Entry 8OVF (electron microscopy, 7.23 A resolution (low resolution: residue-level contacts below are approximate; hydrogen-bond / salt-bridge calls are withheld)); this record covers chains A and E of the 6 polymer chains in the assembly.

# Chain A (and E)
Protein: Lon protease homolog, mitochondrial
Organism: Homo sapiens
Notes: EC 3.4.21.53; chain E of this document is another copy of the same molecule, construct and numbering; everything in this record applies to it too
UniProt: P36776 (LONM_HUMAN); residues 115-959 here = UniProt positions 115-959
Amino-acid sequence (869 residues; each row starts with the number of its first residue):
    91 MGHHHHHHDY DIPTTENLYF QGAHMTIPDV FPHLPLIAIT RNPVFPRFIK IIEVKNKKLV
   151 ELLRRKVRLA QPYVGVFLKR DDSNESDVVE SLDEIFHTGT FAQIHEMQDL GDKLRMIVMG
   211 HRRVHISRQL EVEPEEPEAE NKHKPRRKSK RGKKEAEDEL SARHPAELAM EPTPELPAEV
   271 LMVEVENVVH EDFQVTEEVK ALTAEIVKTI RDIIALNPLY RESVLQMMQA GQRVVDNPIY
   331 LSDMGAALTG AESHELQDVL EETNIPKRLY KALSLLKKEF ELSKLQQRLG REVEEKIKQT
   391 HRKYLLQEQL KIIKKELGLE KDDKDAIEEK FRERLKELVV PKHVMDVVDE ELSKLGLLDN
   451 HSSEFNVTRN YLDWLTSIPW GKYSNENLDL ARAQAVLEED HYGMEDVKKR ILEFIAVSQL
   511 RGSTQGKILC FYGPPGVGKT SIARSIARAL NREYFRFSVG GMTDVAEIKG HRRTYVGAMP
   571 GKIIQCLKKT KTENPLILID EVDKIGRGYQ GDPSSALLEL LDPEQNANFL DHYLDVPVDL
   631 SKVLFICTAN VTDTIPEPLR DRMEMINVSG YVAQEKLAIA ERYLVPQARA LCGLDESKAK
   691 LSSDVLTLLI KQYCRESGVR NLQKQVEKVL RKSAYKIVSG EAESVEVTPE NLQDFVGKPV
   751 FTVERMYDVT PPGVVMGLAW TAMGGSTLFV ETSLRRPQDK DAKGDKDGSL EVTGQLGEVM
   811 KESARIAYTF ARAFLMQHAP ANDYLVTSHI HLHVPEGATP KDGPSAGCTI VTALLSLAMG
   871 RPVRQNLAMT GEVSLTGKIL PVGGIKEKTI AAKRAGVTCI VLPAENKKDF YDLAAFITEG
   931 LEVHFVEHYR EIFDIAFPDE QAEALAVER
Unresolved in the structure: 91-122, 222-271, 950-959
Sequence notes: initiating methionine (91); expression tag (92-114); engineered mutation Phe186 (Tyr in P36776)
Small-molecule neighbours: ADP (adenosine-5'-diphosphate): Asp490, His491, Tyr492, Met494, Pro524, Pro525, Gly526, Val527, Gly528, Lys529, Thr530, Ser531, Tyr661, Ile669, Tyr673, Gln677, Val709, Arg710, Gln713
Swiss-Prot annotation at these positions:
  - active site: Ser855, Lys898
  - binding site (ATP): Gly523 to Thr530
From the paper describing this entry:
  - mutagenesis - Y186F: unchanged catalytic activity on TFAM
  - mutagenesis - Y186F: unchanged stability
  - catalytic residues: Ser855, Lys898 (citing earlier work)
  - post-translational modification sites: Ser173, Ser181, Tyr394 (citing earlier work)

# How chain A and chain E interact
Residue-residue contacts (4):
  Val383(A) with Gln399(E)
  Glu384(A) with Gln399(E)
  Lys386(A) with Ile402(E); Glu406(E)
Interface residues without a listed pair, chain A (4 interface residues in all): Ile387
Interface residues without a listed pair, chain E (4 interface residues in all): Leu395

# Summary
The chain A/chain E interface involves 4 residues from each chain. Bound to chain A: ADP. Curated annotation
(UniProt) lists active-site residues Ser855(A) and Lys898(A) and 8 ATP-binding residues on chain A. From the
paper: catalytic residues Ser855(A) and Lys898(A); Y186F of chain A leaves catalytic activity on TFAM
unchanged.
Chain A and chain E are both Lon protease homolog, mitochondrial (Homo sapiens); the structure, Human
Mitochondrial Lon Y186F Mutant ADP Bound, was determined by electron microscopy together with 8OVG, 8OKA, 8OM7
and 8OJL from the same study.
